Entry 4D6Y (X-ray diffraction, 1.70 A resolution); this record covers chains A and B.

# Chain A (and B)
Protein: Bacterial regulatory, fis family protein
From: Brucella abortus
Notes: fragment: receiver domain, residues 1-126; chain B of this document is another copy of the same molecule, construct and numbering; everything in this record applies to it too
UniProtKB: Q2YPW6 (Q2YPW6_BRUA2); numbering as in UniProt (aligned over 1-126)
Amino-acid sequence (148 residues; row label = number of the first residue in the row; numbers below 1 keep their minus sign (Met-13 is residue -13)):
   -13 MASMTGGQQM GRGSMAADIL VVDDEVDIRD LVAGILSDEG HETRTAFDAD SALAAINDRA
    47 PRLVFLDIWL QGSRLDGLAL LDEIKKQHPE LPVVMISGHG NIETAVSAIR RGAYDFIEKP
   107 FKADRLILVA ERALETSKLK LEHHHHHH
Unresolved in the structure: -13 to 3, 125-134
Differences from the reference sequence: expression tag (-13 to 0, 127-134)
Metal / ion sites: Mg2+: Asp10, Asp53, Trp55; beryllium trifluoride ion near Asp53 (its only coordinating residue here)
Reported in the primary citation:
  - binding site for beryllium trifluoride ion: Asp53, Ile54, Trp55, Ser83, Gly84, His85, Lys105
  - post-translational modification sites: Asp53 (proposed by the authors, not directly observed)
  - contacts within the chain: Asp9-Lys105, Asp53-Lys105, Trp55-His85 (pi stacking)
  - conformationally variable residues (loop rearrangement, side-chain flip): Ser83, His85, Phe102
  - self-association interface (contacts with another copy of this molecule); pairs are residue here / residue on that copy: Ile95-Ile95 (hydrophobic contact), Arg96-Asp101 (salt bridge), Ile88, Ala91, Val92
  - mutagenesis - H85A: decreased catalytic activity on AcP
  - catalytic residues: Asp53
  - mutagenesis - H85A: decreased catalytic activity (phosphotransfer reaction)

# Chain A / chain B interface
Pairs across the interface (22; chain A residue first):
  Gly86(A) with Ile88(B)
  Asn87(A) with Ile88(B)
  Ile88(A) with Gly86(B); Asn87(B); Ala91(B), hydrophobic; Phe102(B), hydrophobic; Glu104(B)
  Ala91(A) with Ile88(B), hydrophobic; Val92(B), hydrophobic
  Val92(A) with Ala91(B), hydrophobic; Ile95(B), hydrophobic; Asp101(B); Phe102(B), hydrophobic
  Ile95(A) with Val92(B), hydrophobic; Ile95(B), hydrophobic
  Arg96(A) with Tyr100(B), hydrogen bond (side chain-backbone); Asp101(B), salt bridge
  Tyr100(A) with Arg96(B), hydrogen bond (backbone-side chain)
  Asp101(A) with Val92(B)
  Phe102(A) with Ile88(B), hydrophobic; Val92(B), hydrophobic
  Glu104(A) with Ile88(B)
Interface residues without a listed pair, chain A (13 interface residues in all): Glu89, Arg111
Interface residues without a listed pair, chain B (13 interface residues in all): Glu89, Arg111

# Summary
The chain A/chain B interface involves 13 residues from each chain, with 2 hydrogen bonds and 1 salt bridge.
Polar contacts include Arg96(A)-Asp101(B) and Arg96(A)-Tyr100(B). The Mg2+ site is built by Asp10(A), Asp53(A)
and Trp55(A). The paper reports the catalytic residue Asp53(A); H85A of chain A reduces catalytic activity on
AcP.
Both chains are Bacterial regulatory, fis family protein (Brucella abortus). Entry 4D6Y (Crystal structure of
the receiver domain of NtrX from Brucella abortus in complex with beryllofluoride and ...) was determined by
X-ray diffraction, deposited together with 4D6X.
